PDB entry 4ZDP | X-ray diffraction, 2.70 A resolution | chains A and E of the 3 polymer chains in the assembly

# Chain A
Protein: O-phosphoseryl-tRNA(Sec) selenium transferase
Organism: Homo sapiens
Notes: EC 2.9.1.2
UniProt: Q9HD40 (SPCS_HUMAN); residue numbers follow UniProt; this construct covers 1-501
Chain sequence (501 residues; each row starts with the number of its first residue):
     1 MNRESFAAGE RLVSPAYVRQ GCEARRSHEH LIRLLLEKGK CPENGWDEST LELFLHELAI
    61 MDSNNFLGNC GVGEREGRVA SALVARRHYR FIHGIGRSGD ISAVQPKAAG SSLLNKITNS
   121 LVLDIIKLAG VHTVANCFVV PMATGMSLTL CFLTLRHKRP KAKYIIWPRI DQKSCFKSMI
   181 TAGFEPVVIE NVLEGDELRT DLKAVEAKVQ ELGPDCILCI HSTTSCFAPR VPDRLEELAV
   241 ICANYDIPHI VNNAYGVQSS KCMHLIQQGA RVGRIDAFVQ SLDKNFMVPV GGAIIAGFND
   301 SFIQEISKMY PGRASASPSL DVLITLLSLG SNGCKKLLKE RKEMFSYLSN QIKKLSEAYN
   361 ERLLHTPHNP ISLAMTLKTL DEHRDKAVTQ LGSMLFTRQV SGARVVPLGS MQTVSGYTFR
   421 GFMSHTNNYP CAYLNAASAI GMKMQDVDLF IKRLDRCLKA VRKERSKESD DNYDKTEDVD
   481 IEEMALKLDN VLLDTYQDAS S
Unresolved in the structure: 1-19, 464-501
Sequence notes: engineered mutation Cys334 (Tyr in Q9HD40)
Curated features (UniProtKB/Swiss-Prot):
  - region: Gly96 to Pro106 (Phosphate loop (P-loop)), Asp474 to Leu493 (SLA/LP epitope)
  - binding site (pyridoxal 5'-phosphate): Arg75
  - binding site (substrate): Arg97, Ser98, Gln105, Arg313
  - binding site (tRNA): Arg271, Arg398, Lys463
  - site: Glu74 (May act as a substrate filter by repelling compounds with a negatively charged alpha-carboxylate)
  - modified residue: Ser14 (Phosphoserine), Lys284 (N6-(pyridoxal phosphate)lysine)
  - natural variant: Ala239 (A239T: In PCH2D), Thr325 (T325S: In PCH2D), Cys334 (Y334C: In PCH2D; this construct carries the variant)
  - mutagenesis: Arg75 (R75A: Inactive in vivo), Arg97 (R97A: Indistinguishable from wild-type; R97Q: Indistinguishable from wild-type), Gln105 (Q105A: Inactive in vivo), Lys173 (K173A: Indistinguishable from wild-type; K173M: Indistinguishable from wild-type), Lys284 (K284A: Loss of activity), Arg313 (R313A: Inactive in vivo)
Glycans and other covalent adducts: 4'-deoxypyridoxine phosphate (PLR) linked to Lys284
Residues lining bound ligands: 4'-deoxypyridoxine phosphate (PLR; (5-hydroxy-4,6-dimethylpyridin-3-yl)methyl dihydrogen phosphate): Glu74, Arg75, Ser98, Ala143, Thr144, Gly145, Ile170, Gln172, Ser174, Cys175, Ser225, Asn252, Ala254, Tyr255, Pro311, Gly312, Arg313
What the authors report for this chain:
  - disease-associated variants - A239T, Y334C (Tm change 5 degC): decreased stability
  - disease-associated variants - Y334C: unchanged binding to selenocysteine tRNA (chain E)
  - disease-associated variants - A239T, Y334C, Y429*: decreased expression

# Chain E
Molecule: selenocysteine tRNA
Organism: Homo sapiens
Sequence (87 nucleotides; each row starts with the number of its first residue; note: 5 numbers in that range are skipped by the numbering (no residue carries them; nothing is unmodelled there); a row labelled like 5A-5C holds insertion residues (5A, then the next letters in order)):
     1 GCCC
 5A-5C GGA
     6 UGAUCCUCAG U
    18 GGU
   20A C
    21 UGGGGUGCAG GCUUCAAACC UGUA
44A-44B GC
46B-46L UGUCUAGCGAC
    47 AGAGUGGUUC AAUUCCACCU
67A-67B UU
    68 CGGGCG
Unresolved in the structure: 10-12, 32-37, 44A-44B, 46G-46H

# How chain A and chain E interact
Contacting residue pairs - 22 pairs, chain A then chain E:
  Arg26(A) - C2(E)  phosphate contact
  His30(A) - U41(E)  sugar contact
  His30(A) - G42(E)  phosphate contact
  His30(A) - C65(E)  phosphate contact
  Leu34(A) - C65(E)  sugar contact
  Lys38(A) - U51(E)  base contact
  Lys40(A) - U20(E)  phosphate contact
  Lys40(A) - U51(E)  phosphate contact
  Lys40(A) - G52(E)  phosphate contact
  Glu43(A) - U21(E)  sugar contact
  His132(A) - G19(E)  hydrogen bond to the sugar
  Thr133(A) - C56(E)  base contact
  Ser260(A) - U46D(E)  phosphate contact
  Ser260(A) - C46E(E)  phosphate contact
  Lys261(A) - C46E(E)  hydrogen bond to the phosphate
  Lys261(A) - U46F(E)  salt bridge to the phosphate
  His264(A) - U46D(E)  hydrogen bond to the sugar
  His264(A) - C46E(E)  sugar contact
  Gln268(A) - C46L(E)  hydrogen bond to the sugar
  Arg271(A) - C46L(E)  phosphate contact
  Arg271(A) - A47(E)  phosphate contact
  Arg271(A) - C56(E)  phosphate contact
Also at the interface, not in a pair above, chain A (15 interface residues in all): Ser27, Gln267
Also at the interface, not in a pair above, chain E (18 interface residues in all): C3, C40, C64

# Summary
The interface between chain A and chain E involves 15 residues on one side and 18 on the other, with 4
hydrogen bonds and 1 salt bridge. Among the polar pairs are His132(A)-G19(E), His264(A)-U46D(E) and
Gln268(A)-C46L(E). From the paper: A239T, Y334C and Y429* of chain A reduce expression; A239T and Y334C of
chain A reduce stability.
Here chain A is O-phosphoseryl-tRNA(Sec) selenium transferase and chain E is selenocysteine tRNA, both from
Homo sapiens. Entry 4ZDP (The crystal structure of Y334C mutant of human SepSecS in complex with
selenocysteine tRNA (tRNASec)) was determined by X-ray diffraction together with 4ZDL and 4ZDO from the same
study.
